6OET - chains C and J of the 10 polymer chains in the assembly; structure by electron microscopy, 3.40 A resolution.

Chain C:
Protein: V(D)J recombination-activating protein 1
From: Mus musculus
Notes: EC 3.1.-.-, 2.3.2.27
UniProt: P15919 (RAG1_MOUSE); numbering as in UniProt (aligned over 1-1040)
Amino-acid sequence (1040 residues; each row starts with the number of its first residue):
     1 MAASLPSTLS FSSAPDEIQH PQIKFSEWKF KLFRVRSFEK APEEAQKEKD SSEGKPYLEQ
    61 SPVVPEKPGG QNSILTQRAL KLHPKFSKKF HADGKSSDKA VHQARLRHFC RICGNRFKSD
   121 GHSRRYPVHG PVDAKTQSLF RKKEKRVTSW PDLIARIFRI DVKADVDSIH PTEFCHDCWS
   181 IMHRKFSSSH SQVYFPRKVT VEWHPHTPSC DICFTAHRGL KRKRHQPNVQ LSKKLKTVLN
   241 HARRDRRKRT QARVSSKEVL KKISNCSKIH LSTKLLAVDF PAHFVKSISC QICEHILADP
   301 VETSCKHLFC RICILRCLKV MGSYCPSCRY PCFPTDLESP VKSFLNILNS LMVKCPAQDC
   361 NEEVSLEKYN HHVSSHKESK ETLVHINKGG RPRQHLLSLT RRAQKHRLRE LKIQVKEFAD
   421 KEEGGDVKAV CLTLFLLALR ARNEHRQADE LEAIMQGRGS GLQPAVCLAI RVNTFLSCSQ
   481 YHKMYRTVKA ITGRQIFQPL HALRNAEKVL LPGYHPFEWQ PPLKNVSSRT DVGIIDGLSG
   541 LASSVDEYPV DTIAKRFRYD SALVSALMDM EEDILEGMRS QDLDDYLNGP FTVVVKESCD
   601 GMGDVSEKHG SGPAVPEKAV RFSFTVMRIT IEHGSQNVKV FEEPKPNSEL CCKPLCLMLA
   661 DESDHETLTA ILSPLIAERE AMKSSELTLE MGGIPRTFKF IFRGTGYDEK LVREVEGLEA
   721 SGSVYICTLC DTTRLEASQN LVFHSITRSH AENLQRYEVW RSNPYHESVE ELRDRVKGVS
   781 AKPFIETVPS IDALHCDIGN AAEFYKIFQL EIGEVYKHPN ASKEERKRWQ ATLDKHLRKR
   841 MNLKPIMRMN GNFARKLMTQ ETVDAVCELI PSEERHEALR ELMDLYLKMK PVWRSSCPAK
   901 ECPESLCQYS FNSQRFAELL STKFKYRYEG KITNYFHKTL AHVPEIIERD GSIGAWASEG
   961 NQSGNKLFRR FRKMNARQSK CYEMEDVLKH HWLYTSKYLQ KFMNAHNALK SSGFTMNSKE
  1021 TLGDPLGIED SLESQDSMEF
Disordered / not traced: 1-384, 1008-1040
Sequence notes: engineered mutation Gln-962 (Glu in P15919)
Bound ions: Ca2+: Asp-600, Gly-601 (shared with 1 residue of chain G); Zn2+: Cys-727, Cys-730, His-937, His-942
Curated features (UniProtKB/Swiss-Prot):
  - zinc finger: Cys-290 to Arg-329 (RING-type), Leu-351 to Lys-380 (RAG1-type)
  - DNA-binding region: Gly-389 to Gln-456 (NBD)
  - binding site (Zn(2+)): Cys-266, His-270, Cys-290, Cys-293, His-295, Cys-305, His-307, Cys-310, Cys-313, Cys-325, Cys-328, Cys-355, Cys-360, His-372, His-376
  - binding site (a divalent metal cation): Asp-600, Asp-708
  - site: Trp-893 (Essential for DNA hairpin formation, participates in base-stacking interactions near the cleavage site)
  - cross-link: Lys-233 (Glycyl lysine isopeptide (Lys-Gly) (interchain with G-Cter in ubiquitin))
What the authors report for this chain:
  - mutagenesis - E962Q: abolished catalytic activity (disintegration reaction) (citing earlier work)
  - mutagenesis - R848A (2 fold): increased catalytic activity on disintegration
  - mutagenesis - R848A (3 fold): increased catalytic activity (strand-transfer reaction)

Chain J:
Molecule: 15-nt DNA strand
Sequence (15 nucleotides; row label = number of the first residue in the row):
     2 CCTGGATCTG GCCTG

How chain C and chain J interact:
Residue-residue contacts (15):
  Asp-708(C) / DG16(J)  sugar contact
  Glu-709(C) / DT15(J)  phosphate contact
  Glu-709(C) / DG16(J)  hydrogen bond to the phosphate
  Lys-710(C) / DG16(J)  phosphate contact
  Ser-721(C) / DC14(J)  base contact
  Ser-721(C) / DT15(J)  sugar contact
  Arg-734(C) / DC14(J)  sugar contact
  His-795(C) / DG16(J)  phosphate contact
  Lys-806(C) / DC13(J)  salt bridge to the phosphate
  Thr-933(C) / DC14(J)  hydrogen bond to the phosphate
  Thr-933(C) / DT15(J)  hydrogen bond to the phosphate
  Asn-934(C) / DC14(J)  hydrogen bond to the phosphate
  Asn-934(C) / DT15(J)  hydrogen bond to the phosphate
  Tyr-935(C) / DT15(J)  hydrogen bond to the phosphate
  Tyr-935(C) / DG16(J)  hydrogen bond to the phosphate
Interface residues without a listed pair, chain C (16 interface residues in all): Glu-662, Gly-722, Glu-803, Arg-927, Lys-931, Ile-932

In short:
The interface between chain C and chain J involves 16 residues on one side and 4 on the other; the contacts
include 7 hydrogen bonds and 1 salt bridge. Polar contacts include Glu-709(C)/DG16(J), Thr-933(C)/DC14(J) and
Thr-933(C)/DT15(J). From the paper: E962Q of chain C abolishes catalytic activity (disintegration reaction);
R848A of chain C increases catalytic activity on disintegration.
Chain C is V(D)J recombination-activating protein 1 (Mus musculus) and chain J is a 15-nt DNA strand; the
structure, Cryo-EM structure of mouse RAG1/2 STC complex, was determined by electron microscopy, deposited
together with 6OES.
